6E3J - chains A and B; structure by X-ray diffraction, 1.48 A resolution.

Chain A:
Molecule: Bcl-2-related protein A1
From: Homo sapiens
Reference sequence: Q16548 (B2LA1_HUMAN); numbering as in UniProt (aligned over 1-151)
Sequence (152 residues; each row starts with the number of its first residue; numbering starts at 0):
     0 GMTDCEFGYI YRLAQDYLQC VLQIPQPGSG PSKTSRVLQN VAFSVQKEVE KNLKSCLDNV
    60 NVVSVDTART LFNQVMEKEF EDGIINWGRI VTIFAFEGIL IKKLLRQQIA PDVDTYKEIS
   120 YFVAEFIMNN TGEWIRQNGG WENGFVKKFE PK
Differences from the reference sequence: expression tag (0)
UniProt features mapped onto this chain:
  - motif: K77 to G97 (BH1), E132 to K147 (BH2)

Chain B:
Molecule: peptide srt.F10
Sequence (23 residues; numbered 2 to 24; the number before each row is that of its first residue):
     2 XRRVVQIAAG LRRAGDQLEK YGX
Modified positions: ACE (acetyl group) at position 2; NH2 (amino group) at position 24

How chain A and chain B interact:
Contacting residue pairs (40):
  V40(A) - L19(B)  hydrophobic
  V44(A) - L19(B)  hydrophobic
  V48(A) - L12(B)  hydrophobic
  L52(A) - Q7(B)
  L52(A) - I8(B)  hydrophobic
  C55(A) - Q7(B)
  C55(A) - I8(B)  hydrophobic
  L56(A) - I8(B)  hydrophobic
  N58(A) - R4(B)
  V59(A) - R4(B)
  Q73(A) - V5(B)
  V74(A) - V5(B)
  V74(A) - I8(B)  hydrophobic
  V74(A) - A9(B)
  V74(A) - L12(B)  hydrophobic
  K77(A) - V5(B)
  K77(A) - A9(B)
  K77(A) - R13(B)  hydrogen bond (backbone-side chain)
  E78(A) - A9(B)
  E78(A) - L12(B)
  E78(A) - R13(B)  hydrogen bond (backbone-side chain)
  E80(A) - R13(B)
  D81(A) - R13(B)  salt bridge
  N85(A) - D17(B)  hydrogen bond
  N85(A) - E20(B)
  W86(A) - E20(B)  hydrogen bond (backbone-side chain)
  G87(A) - G16(B)
  G87(A) - E20(B)  hydrogen bond (backbone-side chain)
  R88(A) - R13(B)
  R88(A) - G16(B)
  R88(A) - D17(B)  salt bridge
  V90(A) - L19(B)  hydrophobic
  T91(A) - L12(B)
  T91(A) - G16(B)
  F95(A) - I8(B)  hydrophobic
  F95(A) - L12(B)  hydrophobic
  K147(A) - E20(B)  hydrogen bond (side chain-backbone)
  K147(A) - G23(B)  hydrogen bond (side chain-backbone)
  K147(A) - NH2_24(B)
  F148(A) - L19(B)  hydrophobic
Also at the interface, not in a pair above, chain A (26 interface residues in all): L70, M75, F79
Also at the interface, not in a pair above, chain B (16 interface residues in all): R3, G11, A15

Overview:
26 residues of chain A face 16 of chain B across their interface, with 7 hydrogen bonds and 2 salt bridges.
Polar pairs include D81(A)-R13(B), R88(A)-D17(B) and K77(A)-R13(B).
Here chain A is Bcl-2-related protein A1 (Homo sapiens) and chain B is peptide srt.F10. Entry 6E3J (Human
Bfl-1 in complex with the Bfl-1-specific designed peptide srt.F10) was determined by X-ray diffraction
together with 6E3I from the same study.
